3L38 - chain A; structure by X-ray diffraction, 2.10 A resolution.

[Chain A]
Protein: Beta-secretase 1
From: Homo sapiens
Notes: EC 3.4.23.46; fragment: catalytic domain
UniProtKB: P56817 (BACE1_HUMAN); residues 47-455 here correspond to UniProt positions 46-454 (UniProt number = residue number - 1)
Amino-acid sequence (415 residues; each row starts with the number of its first residue):
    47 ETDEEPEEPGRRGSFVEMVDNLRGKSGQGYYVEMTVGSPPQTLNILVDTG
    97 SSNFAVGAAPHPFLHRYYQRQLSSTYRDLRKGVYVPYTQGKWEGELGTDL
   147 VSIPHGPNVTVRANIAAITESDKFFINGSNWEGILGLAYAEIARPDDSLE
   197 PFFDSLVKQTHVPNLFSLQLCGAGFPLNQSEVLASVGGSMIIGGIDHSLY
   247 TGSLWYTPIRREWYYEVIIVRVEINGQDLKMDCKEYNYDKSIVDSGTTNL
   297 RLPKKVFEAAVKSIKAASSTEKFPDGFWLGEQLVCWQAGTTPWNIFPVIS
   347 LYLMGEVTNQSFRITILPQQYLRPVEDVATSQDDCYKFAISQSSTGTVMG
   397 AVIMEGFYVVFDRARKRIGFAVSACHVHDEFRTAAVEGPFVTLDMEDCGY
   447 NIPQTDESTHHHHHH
Disordered / not traced: 47-59, 134-136, 221-226, 371-380, 440-442, 446-461
Disulfides: C217-C421, C279-C444, C331-C381
Differences from the reference sequence: expression tag (456-461)
Ligand contacts: 879 (6-({2-(2-chlorophenyl)-5-[4-(pyrimidin-5-yloxy)phenyl]-1H-pyrrol-1-yl}methyl)pyridin-2-amine): G73, Q74, G75, L92, D94, G96, S97, N99, V131, Y133, W138, F170, I172, W177, I180, R190, D290, G292, T293, T294
Swiss-Prot annotation at these positions:
  - active site: D94, D290
  - modified residue (N6-acetyllysine): K127, K276, K280, K286, K300, K301, K308
  - glycosylation (N-linked (GlcNAc...) asparagine): N154, N173, N224, N355

[In short]
Bound to chain A: compound 879. UniProt lists active-site residues D94 and D290.
Chain A is Beta-secretase 1 (Homo sapiens); the structure, Bace1 in complex with the aminopyridine Compound
44, was determined by X-ray diffraction, deposited together with 3L3A.
